Entry 8V40 (electron microscopy, 3.90 A resolution); this record covers chains K and p of the 42 polymer chains in the assembly.

== Chain K (and p) ==
Molecule: Tube (CD1364)
Organism: Clostridioides difficile
Notes: chain p of this document is another copy of the same molecule, construct and numbering; everything in this record applies to it too
UniProtKB: A0A031WFC4 (A0A031WFC4_CLODI); residues 1-142 here = UniProt positions 1-142
Amino-acid sequence (142 residues; row label = number of the first residue in the row):
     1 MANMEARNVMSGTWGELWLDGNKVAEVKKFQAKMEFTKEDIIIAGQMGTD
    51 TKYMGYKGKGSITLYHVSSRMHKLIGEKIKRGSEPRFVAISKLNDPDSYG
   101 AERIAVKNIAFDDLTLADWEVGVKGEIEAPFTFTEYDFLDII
Not modelled in the structure: 1-2

== Interface between chain K and chain p ==
Pairs across the interface (67):
  Met4(K) with Glu26(p); Val67(p), hydrophobic
  Val9(K) with Val67(p), hydrophobic
  Met10(K) with His66(p), hydrogen bond (backbone-backbone); Val67(p); Lys124(p); Gly125(p)
  Gly12(K) with Trp119(p); Glu120(p); Val121(p); Val123(p), hydrogen bond (backbone-backbone)
  Thr13(K) with Val121(p); Gly122(p), hydrogen bond (side chain-backbone)
  Gly15(K) with Trp119(p)
  Glu16(K) with Trp119(p)
  Val27(K) with Trp119(p), hydrophobic
  Lys28(K) with Glu120(p), salt bridge; Val121(p), hydrogen bond (backbone-backbone)
  Lys29(K) with Trp119(p); Glu120(p)
  Phe30(K) with Asp118(p); Trp119(p), hydrogen bond (backbone-backbone)
  Gln31(K) with Ala117(p); Asp118(p)
  Ala32(K) with Thr115(p); Leu116(p), hydrogen bond (backbone-backbone); Ala117(p), hydrogen bond (backbone-backbone)
  Lys33(K) with Asp113(p), salt bridge; Leu114(p); Thr115(p), hydrogen bond
  Met34(K) with Asp113(p); Leu114(p), hydrogen bond (backbone-backbone); Leu116(p), hydrophobic
  Glu35(K) with Asp113(p)
  Phe36(K) with Ile79(p), hydrophobic; Phe111(p); Asp112(p), hydrogen bond (backbone-backbone); Asp113(p); Leu114(p), hydrophobic
  Lys38(K) with Ala110(p), hydrogen bond (side chain-backbone); Phe111(p), hydrogen bond (side chain-backbone); Asp112(p), salt bridge; Thr132(p)
  Asp40(K) with Lys57(p), salt bridge
  Met47(K) with Met54(p); Tyr56(p), hydrophobic
  Gly48(K) with Tyr56(p)
  Thr49(K) with Tyr56(p), hydrogen bond (side chain-backbone); Thr134(p)
  Asp50(K) with Arg86(p), salt bridge
  Tyr53(K) with Ile79(p); Glu84(p)
  Ser91(K) with Ala117(p)
  Tyr99(K) with Val67(p)
  Glu102(K) with His66(p), salt bridge; Ser69(p)
  Ile104(K) with Leu116(p)
  Phe133(K) with Leu116(p), hydrophobic
  Tyr136(K) with Gly76(p), hydrogen bond (side chain-backbone); Lys80(p), hydrogen bond (backbone-side chain); Leu116(p), hydrophobic
  Asp137(K) with Lys80(p), salt bridge
  Phe138(K) with His72(p)
  Ile141(K) with Lys73(p)
  Ile142(K) with Val67(p); Ser68(p); Lys73(p), hydrogen bond (backbone-side chain)
Also at the interface, not in a pair above, chain K (42 interface residues in all): Asn3, Asn8, Ser11, Leu17, Thr51, Tyr56, Leu93, Glu135
Also at the interface, not in a pair above, chain p (39 interface residues in all): Ala25, Tyr53, Gly55, Tyr65, Glu77, Asn108

== Summary ==
42 residues of chain K and 39 residues of chain p are in contact, with 16 hydrogen bonds and 7 salt bridges.
Polar pairs include Lys28(K)-Glu120(p), Lys33(K)-Asp113(p) and Lys38(K)-Asp112(p).
Chain K and chain p are both Tube (CD1364) (Clostridioides difficile); the structure, CryoEM Structure of
Diffocin - postcontracted - Collar - final state, was determined by electron microscopy together with 8V3T,
8V3W, 8V3X, 8V3Z, 8V41 and 8V43 from the same study.
